3NZD - chain A; structure by X-ray diffraction, 1.80 A resolution.

[Chain A]
Molecule: Dihydrofolate reductase
Organism: Homo sapiens
Notes: EC 1.5.1.3
UniProt: P00374 (DYR_HUMAN); residues 1-186 here correspond to UniProt positions 2-187 (UniProt number = residue number + 1)
Chain sequence (186 residues; row label = number of the first residue in the row):
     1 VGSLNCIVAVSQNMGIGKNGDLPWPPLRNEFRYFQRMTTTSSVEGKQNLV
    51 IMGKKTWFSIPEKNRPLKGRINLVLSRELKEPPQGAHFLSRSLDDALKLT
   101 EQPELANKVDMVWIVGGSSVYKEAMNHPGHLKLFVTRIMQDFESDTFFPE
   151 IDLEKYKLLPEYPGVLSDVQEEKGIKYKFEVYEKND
Ligand contacts: D2Q / NADPH: Ile7, Val8, Ala9, Ile16, Gly17, Gly20, Asp21, Leu22, Trp24, Glu30, Phe31, Phe34, Gly53, Lys54, Lys55, Thr56, Ser59, Ile60, Pro61, Lys63, Asn64, Leu75, Ser76, Arg77, Glu78, Ser90, Arg91, Ser92, Leu93, Val115, Gly116, Gly117, Ser118, Ser119, Val120, Tyr121, Glu123, Thr136, Thr146
What the authors report for this chain:
  - binding site for the ligand D2Q: Asn64
  - specificity-determining residues: Asn64

[In short]
Ligands of chain A: D2Q / NADPH. From the paper: a binding site for the ligand D2Q at Asn64; the specificity
determinant Asn64.
Chain A is Dihydrofolate reductase (Homo sapiens); the structure, Structural Analysis of Pneumocystis carinii
and Human DHFR Complexes with NADPH and a Series of Five ..., was determined by X-ray diffraction (same
publication as 3NZ6, 3NZ9, 3NZA, 3NZB and 3NZC).
